1HK1 - chain A; structure by X-ray diffraction, 2.65 A resolution.

== Chain A ==
Molecule: Serum albumin
Organism: Homo sapiens
UniProtKB: P02768 (ALBU_HUMAN); residues 1-585 here correspond to UniProt positions 25-609 (UniProt number = residue number + 24)
Chain sequence (585 residues; each row starts with the number of its first residue):
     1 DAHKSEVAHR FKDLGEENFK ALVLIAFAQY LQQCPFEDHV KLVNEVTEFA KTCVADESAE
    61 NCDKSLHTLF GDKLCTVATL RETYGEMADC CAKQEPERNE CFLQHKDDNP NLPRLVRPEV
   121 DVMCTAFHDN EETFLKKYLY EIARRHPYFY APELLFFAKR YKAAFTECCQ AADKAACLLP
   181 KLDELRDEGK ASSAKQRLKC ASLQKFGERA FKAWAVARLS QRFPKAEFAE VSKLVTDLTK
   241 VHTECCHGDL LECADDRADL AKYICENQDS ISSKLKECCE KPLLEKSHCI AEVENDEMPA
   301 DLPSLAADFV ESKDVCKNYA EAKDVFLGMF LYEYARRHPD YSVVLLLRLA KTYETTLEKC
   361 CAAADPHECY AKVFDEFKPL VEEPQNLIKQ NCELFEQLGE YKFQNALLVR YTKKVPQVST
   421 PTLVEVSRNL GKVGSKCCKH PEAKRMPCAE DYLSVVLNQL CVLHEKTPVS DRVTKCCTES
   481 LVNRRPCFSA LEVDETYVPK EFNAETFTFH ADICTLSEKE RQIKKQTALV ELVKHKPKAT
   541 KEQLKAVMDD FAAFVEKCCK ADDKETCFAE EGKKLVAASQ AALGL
Not modelled in the structure: 1-4, 77-88, 570-585
Cystine bridges: Cys53-Cys62, Cys75-Cys91, Cys90-Cys101, Cys124-Cys169, Cys168-Cys177, Cys200-Cys246, Cys245-Cys253, Cys265-Cys279, Cys278-Cys289, Cys316-Cys361, Cys360-Cys369, Cys392-Cys438, Cys437-Cys448, Cys461-Cys477, Cys476-Cys487, Cys514-Cys559, Cys558-Cys567
Ligand contacts:
  - 3,5,3',5'-tetraiodo-L-thyronine (T44), molecule 1: Tyr150, Lys195, Lys199, Phe211, Trp214, Ala215, Arg218, Leu219, Arg222, Leu238, His242, Arg257, Leu260, Ser287, Ile290, Ala291, Val293
  - 3,5,3',5'-tetraiodo-L-thyronine (T44), molecule 2: Leu387, Gln390, Asn391, Leu394, Ala406, Leu407, Arg410, Tyr411, Lys414, Leu453, Ser489
  - 3,5,3',5'-tetraiodo-L-thyronine (T44), molecule 3: Phe502, Phe507, Ala528, Glu531, Leu532, His535, Val547, Met548, Phe551
  - 3,5,3',5'-tetraiodo-L-thyronine (T44), molecule 4: Glu505, Thr506, Phe507, Thr508, Phe509, His510, Ile513, Lys524, Lys525, Thr527, Ala528, Met548, Phe551, Ala552, Val555, Phe568
UniProt features mapped onto this chain:
  - binding site (Cu cation): His3
  - binding site (Ca(2+)): Glu6, Asp13, Glu244, Asp249, Glu252, Asp255, Asp259
  - binding site (Zn(2+)): His67, His247, Asp249
  - binding site ((4Z,15Z)-bilirubin IXalpha): Lys240
  - site: Lys4 (Not glycated), Lys20 (Not glycated), Lys41 (Not glycated), Lys64 (Not glycated), Lys73 (Not glycated), Lys93 (Not glycated), Lys106 (Not glycated), Lys136 (Not glycated), Lys159 (Not glycated), Lys174 (Not glycated), Lys181 (Not glycated), Lys190 (Not glycated), Lys195 (Not glycated), Lys199 (Aspirin-acetylated lysine), Lys205 (Not glycated), Lys212 (Not glycated), Lys240 (Not glycated), Lys262 (Not glycated), Lys274 (Not glycated), Lys286 (Not glycated) and 18 more in UniProt
  - modified residue: Ser5 (Phosphoserine), Ser58 (Phosphoserine), Ser65 (Phosphoserine), Thr83 (Phosphothreonine), Lys205 (N6-succinyllysine), Ser273 (Phosphoserine), Ser419 (Phosphoserine), Thr420 (Phosphothreonine), Thr422 (Phosphothreonine), Lys436 (N6-succinyllysine), Ser489 (Phosphoserine), Lys519 (N6-succinyllysine), Lys534 (N6-methyllysine), Lys564 (N6-succinyllysine)
  - glycosylation: Lys12 (N-linked (Glc) (glycation) lysine), Lys51 (N-linked (Glc) (glycation) lysine), Lys137 (N-linked (Glc) (glycation) lysine), Lys162 (N-linked (Glc) (glycation) lysine), Lys199 (N-linked (Glc) (glycation) lysine), Lys225 (N-linked (Glc) (glycation) lysine), Lys233 (N-linked (Glc) (glycation) lysine), Lys276 (N-linked (Glc) (glycation) lysine), Lys281 (N-linked (Glc) (glycation) lysine), Lys313 (N-linked (Glc) (glycation) lysine), Lys317 (N-linked (Glc) (glycation) lysine), Asn318 (N-linked (GlcNAc...) asparagine), Lys323 (N-linked (Glc) (glycation) lysine), Lys351 (N-linked (Glc) (glycation) lysine), Lys378 (N-linked (Glc) (glycation) lysine), Lys413 (N-linked (Glc) (glycation) lysine), Lys439 (N-linked (Glc) (glycation) lysine), Lys444 (N-linked (Glc) (glycation) lysine), Asp494 (N-linked (GlcNAc...) asparagine), Lys525 (N-linked (Glc) (glycation) lysine) and 4 more in UniProt
Reported in the primary citation:
  - binding site for 3,5,3',5'-tetraiodo-L-thyronine: Tyr150, Lys195, Lys199, Trp214, Arg218, Arg222, Arg257, Asp301, Gln390, Asn391, Leu394, Ala406, Arg410, Tyr411, Ser489
  - conformationally variable residues (loop rearrangement, order/disorder transition, side-chain flip): Trp214, Arg218, Arg222, Gln390, Asn391, Arg410, Phe502 to Cys514

== Overview ==
Ligands of chain A: 4 copies of 3,5,3',5'-tetraiodo-L-thyronine. UniProt lists Cu cation-binding residue His3,
7 Ca2+-binding residues, 3 Zn2+-binding residues and (4Z,15Z)-bilirubin IXalpha-binding residue Lys240. From
the paper: a binding site for 3,5,3',5'-tetraiodo-L-thyronine at Tyr150, Lys195 and Lys199 among others;
conformational variability at Trp214, Arg218 and Arg222 among others.
Chain A is Serum albumin (Homo sapiens); the structure, Human serum albumin complexed with thyroxine
(3,3',5,5'-tetraiodo-L-thyronine), was determined by X-ray diffraction together with 1HK2, 1HK3, 1HK4 and 1HK5
from the same study.
